Entry 9CHI (X-ray diffraction, 2.20 A resolution); this record covers chains A and C of the 4 polymer chains in the assembly.

[Chain A (and C)]
Protein: Alpha-N-methyltransferase
Organism: Shewanella oneidensis MR-1
Notes: chain C of this document is another copy of the same molecule, construct and numbering; everything in this record applies to it too
UniProtKB: Q8EGW3 (Q8EGW3_SHEON); numbering as in UniProt (aligned over 2-263)
Sequence (262 residues; row label = number of the first residue in the row):
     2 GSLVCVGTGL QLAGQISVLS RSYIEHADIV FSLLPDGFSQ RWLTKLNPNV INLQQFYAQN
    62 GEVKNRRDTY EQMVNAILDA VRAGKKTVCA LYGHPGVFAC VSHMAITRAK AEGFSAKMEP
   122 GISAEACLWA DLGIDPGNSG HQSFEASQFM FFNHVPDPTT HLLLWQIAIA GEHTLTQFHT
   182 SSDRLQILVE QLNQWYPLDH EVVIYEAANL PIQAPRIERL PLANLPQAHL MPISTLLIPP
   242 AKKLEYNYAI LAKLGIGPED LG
Small-molecule neighbours: S-adenosylhomocysteine (SAH): Leu11, Tyr93, Gly94, His95, Val98, Phe99, Ala100, Ser124, Ala125, Trp166, Gln167, Tyr206, Glu207, Ala208, Asn210, Pro233, Ile234, Ser235, Thr236

[Chain A / chain C interface]
Contacting residue pairs (131):
  Gly15(A) - Ser18(C)
  Gly15(A) - Val19(C)  hydrogen bond (backbone-backbone)
  Gly15(A) - Leu20(C)  hydrogen bond (backbone-backbone)
  Gln16(A) - Pro121(C)
  Ile17(A) - Ser18(C)
  Ile17(A) - Val19(C)  hydrogen bond (backbone-backbone)
  Ser18(A) - Gly15(C)
  Ser18(A) - Gln16(C)
  Ser18(A) - Ile17(C)
  Ser18(A) - Ile123(C)
  Val19(A) - Gly15(C)  hydrogen bond (backbone-backbone)
  Val19(A) - Ile17(C)  hydrogen bond (backbone-backbone)
  Leu20(A) - Gly15(C)  hydrogen bond (backbone-backbone)
  Arg22(A) - Val19(C)
  Asn66(A) - Gly263(C)  hydrogen bond (side chain-backbone)
  Arg68(A) - Gly263(C)
  His95(A) - Ala127(C)  hydrogen bond (side chain-backbone)
  Gly97(A) - Ile135(C)
  Gly97(A) - Asp136(C)
  Gly97(A) - Pro137(C)
  Val98(A) - Asp136(C)
  Phe99(A) - Asp136(C)  hydrogen bond (backbone-side chain)
  Phe99(A) - Gly138(C)
  Ala100(A) - Asp136(C)  hydrogen bond (backbone-side chain)
  His104(A) - Trp130(C)
  His104(A) - Gly134(C)
  His104(A) - Ile135(C)
  His104(A) - Asp136(C)
  Met119(A) - Ala131(C)
  Pro121(A) - Gln16(C)
  Pro121(A) - Ile123(C)
  Pro121(A) - Ala127(C)
  Ile123(A) - Pro121(C)
  Glu126(A) - Glu126(C)
  Ala127(A) - His95(C)  hydrogen bond (backbone-side chain)
  Ala127(A) - Pro121(C)
  Trp130(A) - His104(C)
  Ala131(A) - Met119(C)
  Gly134(A) - His104(C)
  Ile135(A) - His104(C)
  Asp136(A) - Gly97(C)
  Asp136(A) - Val98(C)
  Asp136(A) - Phe99(C)  hydrogen bond (side chain-backbone)
  Asp136(A) - Ala100(C)  hydrogen bond (side chain-backbone)
  Asp136(A) - His104(C)
  Pro137(A) - Gly97(C)
  Gly138(A) - Phe99(C)
  Gly138(A) - Gln149(C)  hydrogen bond (backbone-side chain)
  Asn139(A) - Gln149(C)  hydrogen bond (backbone-side chain)
  Ser140(A) - Gln149(C)
  Ser140(A) - His155(C)
  Gly141(A) - Ser144(C)
  Gly141(A) - Phe145(C)
  His142(A) - His142(C)
  His142(A) - Gln143(C)
  His142(A) - Ser144(C)  hydrogen bond (backbone-backbone)
  Gln143(A) - His142(C)
  Gln143(A) - Gln143(C)
  Ser144(A) - Gly141(C)
  Ser144(A) - His142(C)  hydrogen bond (backbone-backbone)
  Phe145(A) - Gly141(C)
  Phe145(A) - Asp158(C)
  Phe145(A) - Thr161(C)
  Gln149(A) - Gly138(C)  hydrogen bond (side chain-backbone)
  Gln149(A) - Asn139(C)  hydrogen bond (side chain-backbone)
  Gln149(A) - Ser140(C)
  Gln149(A) - Leu245(C)
  Met151(A) - Asn248(C)
  Met151(A) - Ile251(C)
  Met151(A) - Leu255(C)  hydrophobic
  Phe152(A) - Tyr247(C)
  Phe152(A) - Asn248(C)  hydrogen bond (backbone-backbone)
  Phe152(A) - Leu252(C)  hydrophobic
  Phe152(A) - Leu255(C)  hydrophobic
  Phe153(A) - Leu245(C)  hydrophobic
  Phe153(A) - Glu246(C)
  Phe153(A) - Tyr247(C)  hydrophobic
  Phe153(A) - Asn248(C)
  Asn154(A) - Glu246(C)  hydrogen bond (side chain-backbone)
  Asn154(A) - Tyr247(C)  hydrogen bond (side chain-backbone)
  Asn154(A) - Asn248(C)
  His155(A) - Ser140(C)  hydrogen bond (side chain-backbone)
  His155(A) - Asp158(C)  salt bridge
  His155(A) - Thr160(C)  hydrogen bond
  His155(A) - Leu245(C)
  Val156(A) - Asp158(C)
  Asp158(A) - Phe145(C)
  Asp158(A) - His155(C)  salt bridge
  Asp158(A) - Val156(C)  hydrogen bond (side chain-backbone)
  Thr160(A) - His155(C)  hydrogen bond
  Thr161(A) - Phe145(C)
  His174(A) - Ile257(C)
  His174(A) - Asp261(C)
  His174(A) - Leu262(C)
  His174(A) - Gly263(C)  hydrogen bond (backbone-backbone)
  Thr175(A) - Gly263(C)
  Leu176(A) - Gly263(C)
  Arg185(A) - Leu255(C)  hydrogen bond (side chain-backbone)
  Ile188(A) - Ile251(C)  hydrophobic
  Ile188(A) - Lys254(C)
  Ile188(A) - Leu255(C)  hydrophobic
  Gln192(A) - Asn248(C)
  Gln192(A) - Ile251(C)
  Leu245(A) - Gln149(C)
  Leu245(A) - Phe153(C)  hydrophobic
  Leu245(A) - His155(C)
  Glu246(A) - Phe153(C)
  Glu246(A) - Asn154(C)  hydrogen bond (backbone-backbone)
  Tyr247(A) - Phe152(C)
  Tyr247(A) - Phe153(C)  hydrophobic
  Tyr247(A) - Asn154(C)  hydrogen bond (backbone-side chain)
  Asn248(A) - Met151(C)
  Asn248(A) - Phe152(C)  hydrogen bond (backbone-backbone)
  Asn248(A) - Phe153(C)
  Asn248(A) - Asn154(C)
  Asn248(A) - Gln192(C)
  Ile251(A) - Met151(C)
  Ile251(A) - Gln192(C)
  Leu252(A) - Phe152(C)  hydrophobic
  Lys254(A) - Ile188(C)
  Leu255(A) - Met151(C)  hydrophobic
  Leu255(A) - Phe152(C)  hydrophobic
  Leu255(A) - Arg185(C)
  Leu255(A) - Ile188(C)  hydrophobic
  Ile257(A) - His174(C)
  Asp261(A) - His174(C)
  Leu262(A) - His174(C)
  Gly263(A) - Asn66(C)  hydrogen bond (backbone-side chain)
  Gly263(A) - Arg68(C)  hydrogen bond (backbone-side chain)
  Gly263(A) - His174(C)  hydrogen bond (backbone-backbone)
  Gly263(A) - Leu176(C)
Also at the interface, not in a pair above, chain A (68 interface residues in all): Ala14, Cys101, Gly122, Cys128, Glu146, Gly172
Also at the interface, not in a pair above, chain C (69 interface residues in all): Ala14, Arg22, Cys101, Gly122, Cys128, Glu146, Phe150, Thr175, Glu191

[Summary]
Chain A and chain C form an interface of 68 and 69 residues respectively, with 34 hydrogen bonds and 2 salt
bridges. Polar pairs include His155(A)-Asp158(C), Asn66(A)-Gly263(C) and His95(A)-Ala127(C). Chain A binds
S-adenosylhomocysteine.
Chain A and chain C are both Alpha-N-methyltransferase (Shewanella oneidensis MR-1); the structure, Structure
of the alpha-N-methyltransferase (SonM) and RiPP precursor (SonA-Y62A) heteromeric complex (bound to SAH -
structure ..., was determined by X-ray diffraction (same publication as 9CGW, 9CH0, 9CH1, 9CH2, 9CH3, 9CH5,
9CH7 and 9CHK).
